Entry 7V0K (electron microscopy, 2.40 A resolution); this record covers chains H and X of the 10 polymer chains in the assembly.

Chain H:
Protein: Ankyrin-1
Source organism: Homo sapiens
Reference sequence: P16157 (ANK1_HUMAN); residues 1-1881 here = UniProt positions 1-1881
Sequence (1881 residues; numbered 1 to 1881; the number before each row is that of its first residue):
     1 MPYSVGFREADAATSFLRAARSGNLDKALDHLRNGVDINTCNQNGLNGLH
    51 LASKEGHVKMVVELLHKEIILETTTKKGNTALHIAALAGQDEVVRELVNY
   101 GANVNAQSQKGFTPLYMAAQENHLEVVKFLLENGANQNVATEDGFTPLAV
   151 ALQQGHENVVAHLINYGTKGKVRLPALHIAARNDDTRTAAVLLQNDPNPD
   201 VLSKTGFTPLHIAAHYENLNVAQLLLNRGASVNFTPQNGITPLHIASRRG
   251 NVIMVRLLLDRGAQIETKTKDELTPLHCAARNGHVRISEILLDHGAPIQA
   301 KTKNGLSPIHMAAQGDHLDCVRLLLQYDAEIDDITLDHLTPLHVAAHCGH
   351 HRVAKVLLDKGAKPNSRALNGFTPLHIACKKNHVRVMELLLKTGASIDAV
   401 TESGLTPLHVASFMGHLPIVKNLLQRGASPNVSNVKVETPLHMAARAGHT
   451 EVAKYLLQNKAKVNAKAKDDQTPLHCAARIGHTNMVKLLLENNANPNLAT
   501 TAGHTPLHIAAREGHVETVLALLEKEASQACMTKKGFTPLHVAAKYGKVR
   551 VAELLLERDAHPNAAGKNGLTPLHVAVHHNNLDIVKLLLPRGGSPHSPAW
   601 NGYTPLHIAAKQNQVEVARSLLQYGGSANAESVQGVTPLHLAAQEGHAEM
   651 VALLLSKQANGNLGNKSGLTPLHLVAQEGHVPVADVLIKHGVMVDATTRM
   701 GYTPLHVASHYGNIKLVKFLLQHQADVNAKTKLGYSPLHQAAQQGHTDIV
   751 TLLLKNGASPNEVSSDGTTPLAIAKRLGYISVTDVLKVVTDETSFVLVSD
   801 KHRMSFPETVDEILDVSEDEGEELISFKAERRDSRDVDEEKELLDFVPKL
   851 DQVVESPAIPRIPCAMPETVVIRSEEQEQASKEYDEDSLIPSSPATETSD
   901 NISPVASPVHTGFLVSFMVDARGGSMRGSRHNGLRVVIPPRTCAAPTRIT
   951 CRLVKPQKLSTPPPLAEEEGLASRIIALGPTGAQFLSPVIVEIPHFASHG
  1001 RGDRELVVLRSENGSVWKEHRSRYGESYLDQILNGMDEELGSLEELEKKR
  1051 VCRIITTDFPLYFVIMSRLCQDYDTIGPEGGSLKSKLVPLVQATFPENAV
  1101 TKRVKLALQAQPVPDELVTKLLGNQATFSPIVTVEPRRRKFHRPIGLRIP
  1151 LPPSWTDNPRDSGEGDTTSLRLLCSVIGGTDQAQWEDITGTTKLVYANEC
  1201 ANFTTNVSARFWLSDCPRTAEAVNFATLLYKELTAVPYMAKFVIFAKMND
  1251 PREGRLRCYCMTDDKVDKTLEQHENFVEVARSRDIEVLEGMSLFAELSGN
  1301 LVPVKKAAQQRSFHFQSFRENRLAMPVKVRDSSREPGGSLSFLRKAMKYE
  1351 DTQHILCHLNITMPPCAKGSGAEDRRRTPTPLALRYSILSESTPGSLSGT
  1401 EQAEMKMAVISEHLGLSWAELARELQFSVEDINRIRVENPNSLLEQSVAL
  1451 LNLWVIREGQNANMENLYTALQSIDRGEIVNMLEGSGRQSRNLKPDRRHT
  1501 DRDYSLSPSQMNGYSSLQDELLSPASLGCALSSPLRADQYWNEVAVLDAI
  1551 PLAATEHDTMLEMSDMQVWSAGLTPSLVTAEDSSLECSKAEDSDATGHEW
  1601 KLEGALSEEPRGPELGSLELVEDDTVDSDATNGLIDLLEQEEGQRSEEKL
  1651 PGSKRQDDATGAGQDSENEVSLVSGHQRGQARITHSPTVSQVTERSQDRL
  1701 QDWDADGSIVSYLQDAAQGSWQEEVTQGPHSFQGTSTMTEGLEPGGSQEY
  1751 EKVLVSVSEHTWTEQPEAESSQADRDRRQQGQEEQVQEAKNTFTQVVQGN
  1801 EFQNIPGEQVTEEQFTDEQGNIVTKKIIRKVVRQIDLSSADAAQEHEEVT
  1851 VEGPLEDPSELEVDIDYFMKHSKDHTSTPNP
Not modelled in the structure: 1-10, 462-1881
Swiss-Prot annotation at these positions:
  - modified residue: Asn105 (3S: -3-hydroxyasparagine), Asn233 (3S: -3-hydroxyasparagine), Ser429 (Phosphoserine), Asn431 (3S: -3-hydroxyasparagine), Asn464 (3S: -3-hydroxyasparagine), Asn629 (3S: -3-hydroxyasparagine), Asn662 (3S: -3-hydroxyasparagine), Asp695 (3S: -3-hydroxyaspartate), Asn728 (3S: -3-hydroxyasparagine), Ser759 (Phosphoserine), Asn761 (3S: -3-hydroxyasparagine), Ser781 (Phosphoserine), Ser817 (Phosphoserine), Ser834 (Phosphoserine), Ser856 (Phosphoserine), Thr961 (Phosphothreonine), Tyr1073 (Phosphotyrosine), Ser1082 (Phosphoserine), Thr1378 (Phosphothreonine), Thr1380 (Phosphothreonine) and 14 more in UniProt
  - natural variant: Leu276 (L276R: In SPH1), Asp332 (D332H: In a breast cancer sample), Val463 (V463I: In SPH1), Arg619 (R619H: In Brueggen), Ile1054 (I1054T: In SPH1), Asp1592 (D1592N: In Duesseldorf)
  - mutagenesis: Thr1824 (T1824P: Abolishes interaction with OBSCN (in isoform Mu17)), Lys1826 (K1826E: Abolishes interaction with OBSCN (in isoform Mu17)), Arg1829 (R1829G: Abolishes interaction with OBSCN (in isoform Mu17)), Lys1830 (K1830E: Abolishes interaction with OBSCN (in isoform Mu17))

Chain X:
Protein: Protein 4.2
Source organism: Homo sapiens
Reference sequence: P16452 (EPB42_HUMAN); numbering as in UniProt (aligned over 1-691)
Sequence (691 residues; each row starts with the number of its first residue):
     1 MGQALGIKSCDFQAARNNEEHHTKALSSRRLFVRRGQPFTIILYFRAPVR
    51 AFLPALKKVALTAQTGEQPSKINRTQATFPISSLGDRKWWSAVVEERDAQ
   101 SWTISVTTPADAVIGHYSLLLQVSGRKQLLLGQFTLLFNPWNREDAVFLK
   151 NEAQRMEYLLNQNGLIYLGTADCIQAESWDFGQFEGDVIDLSLRLLSKDK
   201 QVEKWSQPVHVARVLGALLHFLKEQRVLPTPQTQATQEGALLNKRRGSVP
   251 ILRQWLTGRGRPVYDGQAWVLAAVACTVLRCLGIPARVVTTFASAQGTGG
   301 RLLIDEYYNEEGLQNGEGQRGRIWIFQTSTECWMTRPALPQGYDGWQILH
   351 PSAPNGGGVLGSCDLVPVRAVKEGTLGLTPAVSDLFAAINASCVVWKCCE
   401 DGTLELTDSNTKYVGNNISTKGVGSDRCEDITQNYKYPEGSLQEKEVLER
   451 VEKEKMEREKDNGIRPPSLETASPLYLLLKAPSSLPLRGDAQISVTLVNH
   501 SEQEKAVQLAIGVQAVHYNGVLAAKLWRKKLHLTLSANLEKIITIGLFFS
   551 NFERNPPENTFLRLTAMATHSESNLSCFAQEDIAICRPHLAIKMPEKAEQ
   601 YQPLTASVSLQNSLDAPMEDCVISILGRGLIHRERSYRFRSVWPENTMCA
   651 KFQFTPTHVGLQRLTVEVDCNMFQNLTNYKSVTVVAPELSA
Not modelled in the structure: 1-3, 231-240, 354-360, 460-472
Swiss-Prot annotation at these positions:
  - region: Leu31 to Phe39 (Band 3 binding)
  - modified residue: Ser248 (Phosphoserine)
  - lipidation: Gly2 (N-myristoyl glycine)
  - natural variant: Ala112 (A112T: In SPH5), Asp145 (D145Y: In SPH5), Arg280 (R280Q: In SPH5), Arg287 (R287C: In SPH5)

Interface between chain H and chain X:
Pairs across the interface (67; chain H residue first):
  Gly23(H) with Leu84(X)
  Leu25(H) with Ser83(X); Leu84(X), hydrophobic
  Asp26(H) with Leu53(X); Leu56(X); Ser82(X); Ser83(X), hydrogen bond
  Lys27(H) with Leu53(X)
  Leu29(H) with Ser83(X)
  Asp30(H) with Phe52(X); Leu53(X); Arg97(X), salt bridge
  Arg33(H) with Glu96(X), salt bridge; Arg97(X), hydrogen bond (side chain-backbone)
  Lys59(H) with Leu84(X)
  Arg182(H) with Arg143(X)
  Asn183(H) with Arg143(X)
  Glu217(H) with Lys150(X); Asn151(X); Glu152(X), hydrogen bond (side chain-backbone)
  Arg249(H) with Lys150(X); Asn151(X)
  Gly250(H) with Asn151(X), hydrogen bond (backbone-side chain)
  Asn251(H) with Asn151(X), hydrogen bond
  Val252(H) with Asn151(X); Ala153(X), hydrophobic
  Ile253(H) with Glu152(X); Met156(X), hydrophobic
  Val285(H) with Arg427(X); Glu429(X)
  Arg286(H) with Val423(X); Gly424(X)
  Gly315(H) with Gln433(X), hydrogen bond (backbone-side chain)
  Asp316(H) with Gln433(X)
  His317(H) with Gln433(X)
  Leu318(H) with Asp430(X)
  Asp319(H) with Arg427(X), salt bridge; Cys428(X); Glu429(X)
  Arg322(H) with Arg427(X); Cys428(X)
  Leu323(H) with Arg427(X)
  Gln326(H) with Arg427(X), hydrogen bond
  Cys348(H) with Pro438(X)
  Gly349(H) with Pro438(X)
  His351(H) with Glu439(X)
  Arg352(H) with Asn417(X); Asp430(X), salt bridge; Thr432(X)
  Lys355(H) with Asp172(X), salt bridge
  Lys381(H) with Gly440(X)
  Asn382(H) with Glu439(X); Gly440(X), hydrogen bond (side chain-backbone)
  His383(H) with Glu439(X)
  Val384(H) with Tyr413(X)
  Arg385(H) with Tyr413(X); Asn416(X), hydrogen bond; Glu439(X), salt bridge
  Glu388(H) with Tyr413(X), hydrogen bond
  Lys392(H) with Lys480(X)
  Asn422(H) with Tyr476(X)
  Leu424(H) with His500(X), hydrogen bond (backbone-side chain)
  Gln425(H) with Tyr476(X); Val498(X); His500(X)
  Arg426(H) with Tyr476(X), hydrogen bond; Leu478(X)
Interface residues without a listed pair, chain H (48 interface residues in all): Asn24, Glu63, Tyr216, Gly283, His350, Asn459
Interface residues without a listed pair, chain X (41 interface residues in all): Lys57, Ile81, Gly85, Asp408, Ser441, Leu479, Glu540

Summary:
48 residues of chain H face 41 of chain X across their interface; the contacts include 12 hydrogen bonds and 6
salt bridges. Among the polar pairs are Asp30(H)-Arg97(X), Arg33(H)-Glu96(X) and Asp319(H)-Arg427(X). Curated
annotation (UniProt) lists 4 mutagenesis sites on chain H.
Here chain H is Ankyrin-1 and chain X is Protein 4.2, both from Homo sapiens. Entry 7V0K (Consensus refinement
of human erythrocyte ankyrin-1 complex (Composite map)) was determined by electron microscopy together with
7UZ3, 7UZQ, 7UZU, 7V07, 7V0M, 7V0S and 10 further entries from the same study.
